Entry 1O5B (X-ray diffraction, 1.85 A resolution); this record covers chains A and B.

== Chain A ==
Name: Urokinase-type plasminogen activator
Organism: Homo sapiens
Notes: EC 3.4.21.73; fragment: short chain
Reference sequence: P00749 (UROK_HUMAN); residues 1-23 here correspond to UniProt positions 156-178 (UniProt number = residue number + 155)
Chain sequence (23 residues; each row starts with the number of its first residue):
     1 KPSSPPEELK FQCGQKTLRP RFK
Unresolved in the structure: 1-8, 17-23
UniProt features mapped onto this chain:
  - site: Phe22, Lys23 (Cleavage)
  - modified residue: Ser3 (Phosphoserine)

== Chain B ==
Name: Urokinase-type plasminogen activator
Organism: Homo sapiens
Notes: EC 3.4.21.73; fragment: catalytic domain
Reference sequence: P00749 (UROK_HUMAN); the construct lacks a stretch of the UniProt sequence and is renumbered around it, so the offset changes along the chain: 16-37 = UniProt 179-200; 38-60 = UniProt 205-227; 63-97 = UniProt 234-268; 98-110 = UniProt 271-283; 5 more segments
Chain sequence (253 residues; each row starts with the number of its first residue; note: 1 number in that range is skipped by the numbering (no residue carries it; nothing is unmodelled there); a row labelled like 37A-37D holds insertion residues (37A, then the next letters in order)):
    16 IIGGEFTTIE NQPWFAAIYR RH
37A-37D RGGS
    38 VTYVCGGSLM SPCWVISATH CFI
60A-60C DYP
    61 KK
   62A E
    63 DYIVYLGRSR LNSNTQGEMK FEVENLILHK DYSAD
97A-97B TL
    98 AHHNDIALLK IRS
110A-110D KEGR
   111 CAQPSRTIQT ICLPSMYNDP QFGTSCEITG FGKEASTDYL YPEQLKMTVV KLISHRECQQ
170A-170B PH
   171 YYGSEVTTKM LCAAD
185A-185B PQ
   186 WKTDACQGDS GGPLVCSLQG RMTLTGIVSW GR
   219 GCALK
  223A D
   224 KPGVYTRVSH FLPWIRSHTK EENGLAL
Unresolved in the structure: 243-250
Differences from the reference sequence: engineered mutation Ala145 (Asn322 in P00749), Ala190 (Ser371 in P00749)
Disulfide bonds: Cys42-Cys58, Cys50-Cys111, Cys136-Cys201, Cys168-Cys182, Cys191-Cys220
Residues lining bound ligands: ESI (4-iodobenzo[b]thiophene-2-carboxamidine): Asp189, Ala190, Cys191, Gln192, Ser195, Val213, Ser214, Trp215, Gly216, Arg217, Gly219, Cys220, Ala221, Gly226
UniProt features mapped onto this chain:
  - active site (Charge relay system): His57, Asp102, Ser195
  - modified residue: Ser146 (Phosphoserine)

== Chain A / chain B interface ==
Inter-chain disulfides: Cys13(A)-Cys122(B)
Residue-residue contacts (25):
  Leu9(A) with Pro114(B)
  Lys10(A) with Pro114(B)
  Phe11(A) with Pro49(B), hydrophobic; Ala112(B); Gln113(B); Pro114(B); Gln119(B); Thr120(B)
  Gln12(A) with Gln119(B), hydrogen bond (backbone-side chain)
  Cys13(A) with Thr120(B); Ile121(B); Cys122(B), disulfide
  Gly14(A) with Trp29(B); Thr120(B), hydrogen bond (backbone-backbone); Ile121(B); Cys122(B); Met207(B)
  Gln15(A) with Pro28(B); Trp29(B); Gln119(B)
  Lys16(A) with Glu25(B); Asn26(B), hydrogen bond (side chain-backbone); Gln27(B); Trp29(B); Glu137(B), salt bridge
Other interface residues (no listed pair), chain B (17 interface residues in all): Leu46, Ile118

== In short ==
Chain A and chain B form an interface of 8 and 17 residues respectively; the contacts include 1 disulfide
bond, 3 hydrogen bonds and 1 salt bridge. Polar pairs include Lys16(A)-Glu137(B), Gln12(A)-Gln119(B) and
Lys16(A)-Asn26(B). Bound to chain B: compound ESI.
Here chain A is Urokinase-type plasminogen activator and chain B is Urokinase-type plasminogen activator, both
from Homo sapiens. Entry 1O5B (Dissecting and Designing Inhibitor Selectivity Determinants at the S1 site
Using an Artificial Ala190 Protease (Ala190 ...) was determined by X-ray diffraction (same publication as
1O5A, 1O5C and 1O5G).
